9H9Y - chain A; structure by X-ray diffraction, 1.50 A resolution.

Chain A:
Name: Transcriptional regulator, PadR-like family
Source organism: Lactococcus cremoris subsp. cremoris MG1363
UniProt: A2RI36 (A2RI36_LACLM); residue numbers follow UniProt; this construct covers 2-116
Amino-acid sequence (131 residues; numbered 1 to 131; the number before each row is that of its first residue):
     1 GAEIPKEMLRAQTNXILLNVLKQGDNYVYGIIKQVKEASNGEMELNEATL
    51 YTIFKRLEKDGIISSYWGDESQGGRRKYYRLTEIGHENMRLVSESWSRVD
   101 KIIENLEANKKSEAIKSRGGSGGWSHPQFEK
Not modelled in the structure: 1-2, 70-74, 108-131
Sequence notes: expression tag (1, 117-131); engineered mutation BP5_15 (Val in A2RI36), Val92 (Ala in A2RI36), Ser93 (Phe in A2RI36)
Modified residues: BP5 (3-(2,2'-bipyridin-5-yl)-L-alanine) at position 15

Overview:
Chain A is Transcriptional regulator, PadR-like family (Lactococcus cremoris subsp. cremoris MG1363); the
structure, Crystal structure of metal-free LmrR_V15Bpy variant BVS in a closed state, was determined by X-ray
diffraction, deposited together with 9H9W, 9H9X, 9H9Z and 9HA0.
